PDB entry 7LHZ | X-ray diffraction, 3.30 A resolution | chains A and G of the 6 polymer chains in the assembly

[Chain A]
Protein: DNA topoisomerase 4 subunit B, DNA topoisomerase 4 subunit A chimera
Organism: Klebsiella pneumoniae 342
Notes: EC 5.6.2.2; fragment: (parE) + (parC)
UniProtKB: chimeric construct of A0A377Y395, A0A486EJ79: residues 390-998 from A0A377Y395 (A0A377Y395_KLEPN) positions 390-631 (offset varies); residues 1001-1490 from A0A486EJ79 positions 1-490 (UniProt number = residue number - 1000)
Chain sequence (743 residues; numbered 389 to 1498; 367 numbers in that range are skipped by the numbering (no residue carries them; nothing is unmodelled there); the number before each row is that of its first residue):
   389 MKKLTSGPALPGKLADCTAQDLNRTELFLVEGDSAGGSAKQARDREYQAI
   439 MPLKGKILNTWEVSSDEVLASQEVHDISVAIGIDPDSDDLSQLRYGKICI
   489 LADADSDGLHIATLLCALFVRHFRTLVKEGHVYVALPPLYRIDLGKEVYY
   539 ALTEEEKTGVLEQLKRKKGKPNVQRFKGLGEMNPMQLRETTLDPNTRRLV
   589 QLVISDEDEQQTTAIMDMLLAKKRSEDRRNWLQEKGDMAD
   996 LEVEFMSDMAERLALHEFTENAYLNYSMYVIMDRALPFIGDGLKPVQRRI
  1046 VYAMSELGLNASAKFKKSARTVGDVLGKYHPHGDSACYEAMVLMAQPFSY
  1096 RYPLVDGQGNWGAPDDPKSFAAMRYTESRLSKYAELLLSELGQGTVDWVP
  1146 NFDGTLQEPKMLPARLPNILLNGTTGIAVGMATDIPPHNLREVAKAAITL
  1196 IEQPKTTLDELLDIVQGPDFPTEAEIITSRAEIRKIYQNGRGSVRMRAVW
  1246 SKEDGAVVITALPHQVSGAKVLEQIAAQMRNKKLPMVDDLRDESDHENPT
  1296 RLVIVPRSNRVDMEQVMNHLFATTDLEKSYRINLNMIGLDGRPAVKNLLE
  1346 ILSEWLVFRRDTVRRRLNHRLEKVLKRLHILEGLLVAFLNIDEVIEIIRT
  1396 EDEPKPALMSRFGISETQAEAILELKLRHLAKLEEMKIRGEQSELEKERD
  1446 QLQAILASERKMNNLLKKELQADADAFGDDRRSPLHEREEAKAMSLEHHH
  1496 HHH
Not modelled in the structure: 389-400, 996-1005, 1484-1498
Construct notes: initiating methionine (389); linker (999-1000); conflict Thr1255 (Ser255 in A0A486EJ79); expression tag (1491-1498)
Metal / ion sites: Mg2+: Asp491, Asp493
Ligand contacts: Y21 ((3S)-10-[(3R)-3-(1-aminocyclopropyl)pyrrolidin-1-yl]-9-fluoro-3-methyl-5-oxo-2,3-dihydro-5H-[1,4]oxazino[2,3,4-ij]quinoline-6-carboxylic acid): Lys442, Gly443, Glu461, Gly1078, Asp1079, Ser1080, Ala1081
From the paper describing this entry:
  - binding site for Y21: Arg1119
  - conformationally variable residues (order/disorder transition): Arg1119

[Chain G]
Molecule: 15-nt DNA strand
Sequence (15 nucleotides; each row starts with the number of its first residue):
   312 GATCATACAACGTAA
Not modelled in the structure: 325-326

[Chain A / chain G interface]
Pairs across the interface (30):
  Lys444(A) - DT317(G)  sugar contact
  Ile445(A) - DT317(G)  phosphate contact
  Ile445(A) - DA318(G)  sugar contact
  Leu446(A) - DT317(G)  phosphate contact
  Leu446(A) - DA318(G)  phosphate contact
  Asn447(A) - DT317(G)  phosphate contact
  Asn447(A) - DA318(G)  hydrogen bond to the phosphate
  Asn447(A) - DC319(G)  hydrogen bond to the phosphate
  Ser459(A) - DT317(G)  hydrogen bond to the phosphate
  His498(A) - DA318(G)  hydrogen bond to the phosphate
  His498(A) - DC319(G)  salt bridge to the phosphate
  Ser613(A) - DA320(G)  phosphate contact
  Ser613(A) - DA321(G)  hydrogen bond to the phosphate
  Arg616(A) - DA320(G)  salt bridge to the phosphate
  Tyr1018(A) - DC319(G)  hydrogen bond to the phosphate
  Ala1117(A) - DA313(G)  phosphate contact
  Tyr1120(A) - DG312(G)  sugar contact
  Ile1172(A) - DC319(G)  sugar contact
  Ile1172(A) - DA320(G)  base contact
  Ala1173(A) - DC319(G)  phosphate contact
  Ala1173(A) - DA320(G)  sugar contact
  Val1174(A) - DC319(G)  phosphate contact
  Gly1175(A) - DC319(G)  phosphate contact
  Gly1175(A) - DA320(G)  hydrogen bond to the phosphate
  Met1176(A) - DA320(G)  sugar contact
  Ala1177(A) - DA320(G)  sugar contact
  Ser1238(A) - DC322(G)  hydrogen bond to the phosphate
  Ser1238(A) - DG323(G)  phosphate contact
  Ser1324(A) - DG323(G)  phosphate contact
  Arg1326(A) - DC322(G)  sugar contact
Other interface residues (no listed pair), chain A (22 interface residues in all): Leu502, Lys610
Other interface residues (no listed pair), chain G (10 interface residues in all): DA316

[Summary]
22 residues of chain A and 10 residues of chain G are in contact, with 8 hydrogen bonds and 2 salt bridges.
Polar pairs include Asn447(A)-DA318(G), Asn447(A)-DC319(G) and Ser459(A)-DT317(G). Chain A binds compound Y21.
Asp491(A) and Asp493(A) form the Mg2+ site. The paper reports a binding site for Y21 at Arg1119(A);
conformational variability at Arg1119(A).
Chain A is DNA topoisomerase 4 subunit B, DNA topoisomerase 4 subunit A chimera (Klebsiella pneumoniae 342)
and chain G is a 15-nt DNA strand; the structure, K. pneumoniae Topoisomerase IV (ParE-ParC) in complex with
DNA and
(3S)-10-[(3R)-3-(1-aminocyclopropyl)pyrrolidin-1-yl]-9-fluoro-3-methyl-5-oxo-2,3-dihydro-5H-[1,4]oxazino[2,3,4-ij]quinoline-6-carboxylic
acid (compound 25), was determined by X-ray diffraction.
